PDB entry 4K6L | X-ray diffraction, 2.39 A resolution | chains C and E of the 7 polymer chains in the assembly

[Chain C (and E)]
Molecule: Putative pertussis-like toxin subunit
Source organism: Salmonella enterica subsp. enterica serovar Typhi
Notes: chain E of this document is another copy of the same molecule, construct and numbering; everything in this record applies to it too
Reference sequence: Q8Z6A3 (Q8Z6A3_SALTI); numbering as in UniProt (aligned over 24-137)
Sequence (114 residues; row label = number of the first residue in the row):
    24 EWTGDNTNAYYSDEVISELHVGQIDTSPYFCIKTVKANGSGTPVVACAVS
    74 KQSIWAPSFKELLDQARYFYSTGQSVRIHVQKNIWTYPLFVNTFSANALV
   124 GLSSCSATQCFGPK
Cystine bridges: Cys-54/Cys-70, Cys-128/Cys-133
From the paper describing this entry:
  - mutagenesis - S35A: abolished binding to glycans
  - mutagenesis - S35A: abolished binding to cultured cells

[Interface between chain C and chain E]
Pairs across the interface (57; chain C residue first):
  Glu-41(C) / Ser-127(E)  hydrogen bond
  Glu-41(C) / Ser-129(E)
  Glu-41(C) / Phe-134(E)
  Leu-42(C) / Gln-88(E)
  Leu-42(C) / Phe-92(E)
  Leu-42(C) / Ser-126(E)
  Leu-42(C) / Ser-127(E)  hydrogen bond (backbone-side chain)
  Leu-42(C) / Phe-134(E)
  His-43(C) / Leu-125(E)
  His-43(C) / Ser-126(E)  hydrogen bond
  His-43(C) / Phe-134(E)  hydrogen bond (side chain-backbone)
  His-43(C) / Gly-135(E)
  His-43(C) / Pro-136(E)
  Val-44(C) / Gln-88(E)
  Val-44(C) / Gly-124(E)
  Val-44(C) / Leu-125(E)  hydrogen bond (backbone-backbone)
  Gly-45(C) / Thr-26(E)
  Gly-45(C) / Ser-81(E)
  Gly-45(C) / Val-123(E)
  Gln-46(C) / Glu-24(E)  hydrogen bond
  Gln-46(C) / Trp-25(E)
  Gln-46(C) / Thr-26(E)  hydrogen bond (backbone-side chain)
  Gln-46(C) / Ile-77(E)  hydrogen bond (side chain-backbone)
  Gln-46(C) / Trp-78(E)
  Gln-46(C) / Pro-80(E)
  Gln-46(C) / Ser-81(E)  hydrogen bond
  Gln-46(C) / Val-123(E)
  Ile-47(C) / Glu-24(E)
  Ile-47(C) / Trp-25(E)
  Asp-48(C) / Glu-24(E)  hydrogen bond (backbone-backbone)
  Thr-49(C) / Glu-24(E)  hydrogen bond (backbone-side chain)
  Thr-49(C) / Pro-80(E)
  Pro-51(C) / Pro-80(E)
  Pro-51(C) / Ser-81(E)
  Pro-51(C) / Glu-84(E)
  Tyr-52(C) / Trp-25(E)  hydrogen bond
  Cys-54(C) / Phe-134(E)
  Ile-55(C) / Phe-134(E)
  Lys-56(C) / Gln-132(E)
  Lys-56(C) / Phe-134(E)
  Val-68(C) / Phe-134(E)  hydrophobic
  Phe-82(C) / Glu-84(E)
  Arg-90(C) / Glu-84(E)  hydrogen bond (side chain-backbone)
  Arg-90(C) / Asp-87(E)
  Arg-90(C) / Gln-88(E)  hydrogen bond
  Tyr-93(C) / Tyr-91(E)
  Tyr-93(C) / Gln-97(E)  hydrogen bond
  Tyr-93(C) / Ser-127(E)
  Ser-94(C) / Tyr-91(E)
  Leu-112(C) / Trp-25(E)
  Phe-113(C) / Trp-25(E)
  Thr-116(C) / Trp-25(E)
  Thr-116(C) / Gly-135(E)
  Thr-116(C) / Pro-136(E)
  Phe-117(C) / Trp-25(E)  hydrophobic
  Phe-117(C) / Phe-134(E)  hydrophobic
  Phe-117(C) / Pro-136(E)
Interface residues without a listed pair, chain C (27 interface residues in all): Ser-50, Lys-74, Leu-86, Tyr-110
Interface residues without a listed pair, chain E (27 interface residues in all): Ala-79, Leu-85, His-102, Cys-128

[Overview]
Chain C and chain E each contribute 27 residues to their interface, with 15 hydrogen bonds. Polar contacts
include Glu-41(C)/Ser-127(E), Leu-42(C)/Ser-127(E) and His-43(C)/Ser-126(E). The paper reports that S35A of
chain C abolishes binding to glycans; S35A of chain C abolishes binding to cultured cells.
Both chains are Putative pertussis-like toxin subunit (Salmonella enterica subsp. enterica serovar Typhi).
Entry 4K6L (Structure of Typhoid Toxin) was determined by X-ray diffraction.
